6MAG - chain A; structure by X-ray diffraction, 2.07 A resolution.

[Chain A]
Molecule: BbvCI endonuclease subunit 2
From: Brevibacillus brevis
UniProtKB: Q5D6Y4 (Q5D6Y4_BREBE); residue numbers follow UniProt; this construct covers 1-285
Chain sequence (285 residues; each row starts with the number of its first residue):
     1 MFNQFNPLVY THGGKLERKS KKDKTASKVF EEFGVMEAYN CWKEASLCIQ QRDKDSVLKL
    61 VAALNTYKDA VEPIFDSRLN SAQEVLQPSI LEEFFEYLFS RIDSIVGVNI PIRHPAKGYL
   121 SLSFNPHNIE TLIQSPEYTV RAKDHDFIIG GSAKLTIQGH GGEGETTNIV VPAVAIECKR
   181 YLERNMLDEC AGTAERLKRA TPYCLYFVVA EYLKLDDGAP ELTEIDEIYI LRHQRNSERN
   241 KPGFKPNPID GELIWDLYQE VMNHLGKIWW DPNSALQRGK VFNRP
Disordered / not traced: 1-2, 285
From the paper describing this entry:
  - catalytic residues: Asp146, Glu177, Lys179
  - mutagenesis - D146A, K179A, E211A, E227A: abolished catalytic activity
  - mutagenesis - E93A, D146A/E177A/K179A, E177A, M186K (103-fold): decreased catalytic activity
  - mutagenesis - D144A, E163A, E165A, D226A: unchanged catalytic activity
  - specificity-determining residues: Met186
  - specificity-determining residues: Lys214, Asn236 (proposed by the authors, not directly observed)

[In short]
The paper reports catalytic residues Asp146, Glu177 and Lys179; D146A, K179A and E211A, among others, abolish
catalytic activity; 12 substitutions were tested in all.
Chain A is BbvCI endonuclease subunit 2 (Brevibacillus brevis); the structure, native BbvCI B2 dimer in space
group C222, was determined by X-ray diffraction (same publication as 6EG7 and 6MAF).
